Entry 1YPZ (X-ray diffraction, 3.40 A resolution); this record covers chains G and H of the 8 polymer chains in the assembly.

[Chain G]
Name: T cell receptor delta
Organism: Mus musculus
Sequence (207 residues; each row starts with the number of its first residue):
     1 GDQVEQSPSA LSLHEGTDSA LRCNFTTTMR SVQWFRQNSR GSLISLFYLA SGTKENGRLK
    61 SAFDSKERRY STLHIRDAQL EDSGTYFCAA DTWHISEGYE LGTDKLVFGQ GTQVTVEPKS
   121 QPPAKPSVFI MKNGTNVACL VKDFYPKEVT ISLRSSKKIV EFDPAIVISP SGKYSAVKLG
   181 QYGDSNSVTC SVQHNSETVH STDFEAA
Cystine bridges: Cys-23/Cys-88, Cys-139/Cys-190
Glycans and other covalent adducts: glycan linked to Asn-24, Asn-133

[Chain H]
Name: T-cell receptor gamma chain
Organism: Mus musculus
Sequence (230 residues; each row starts with the number of its first residue):
     1 HGKLEQPEIS ISRPRDETAQ ISCKVFIESF RSVTIHWYRQ KPNQGLEFLL YVLATPTHIF
    61 LDKEYKKMEA SKNPSASTSI LTIYSLEEED EAIYYCSYGE GSSGFHKVFA EGTKLIVIPS
   121 DKRLDADISP KPTIFLPSVA ETNLHKTGTY LCLLEAFFPD VIRVYWKEKD GNTILDSQEG
   181 DTLKTNDTYM KFSWLTVPER AMGKEHRCIV KHENNKGGAD QAIFFPSIKK
Cystine bridges: Cys-23/Cys-96, Cys-152/Cys-208

[Interface between chain G and chain H]
Pairs across the interface (43; chain G residue first):
  Arg-30(G) with Ser-103(H), hydrogen bond (side chain-backbone)
  Gln-37(G) with Gln-40(H), hydrogen bond; Tyr-95(H), hydrogen bond
  Ser-39(G) with Arg-163(H)
  Gly-41(G) with Tyr-95(H); Glu-111(H)
  Leu-43(G) with Leu-46(H), hydrophobic
  Tyr-48(G) with Phe-105(H), hydrogen bond (side chain-backbone)
  Phe-87(G) with Gln-40(H); Gln-44(H); Gly-45(H)
  Asp-91(G) with Phe-105(H)
  His-94(G) with Tyr-51(H)
  Thr-103(G) with Phe-105(H)
  Asp-104(G) with Phe-105(H)
  Lys-105(G) with Phe-48(H)
  Leu-106(G) with Tyr-38(H), hydrogen bond (backbone-side chain); Lys-107(H); Phe-109(H), hydrophobic
  Phe-108(G) with Leu-46(H); Phe-109(H), hydrophobic
  Gly-109(G) with Gly-45(H), hydrogen bond (backbone-backbone)
  Ser-127(G) with His-145(H), hydrogen bond
  Phe-129(G) with Glu-141(H); His-145(H)
  Ile-130(G) with Ser-138(H), hydrogen bond (backbone-side chain)
  Met-131(G) with Phe-135(H)
  Lys-132(G) with Phe-135(H)
  Asn-133(G) with Ile-134(H), hydrogen bond (side chain-backbone); Phe-135(H)
  Asn-136(G) with Phe-135(H)
  Phe-162(G) with Leu-183(H), hydrophobic
  Ala-165(G) with Gly-180(H); Phe-192(H), hydrophobic
  Val-167(G) with Gln-178(H); Glu-179(H); Trp-194(H), hydrophobic
  Ser-169(G) with Gln-178(H)
  Pro-170(G) with Gln-178(H)
  Val-177(G) with Trp-194(H), hydrophobic
  Leu-179(G) with Leu-153(H), hydrophobic
  Phe-204(G) with Leu-144(H)
  Glu-205(G) with Ala-140(H)
Interface residues without a listed pair, chain G (41 interface residues in all): Phe-35, Arg-40, Ser-45, Trp-93, Leu-101, Gln-110, Gly-111, Asp-163, Ile-168, Ala-206
Interface residues without a listed pair, chain H (36 interface residues in all): His-36, Asn-43, Ser-102, Gly-104, His-106, Leu-136, Asn-143, Tyr-165

[In short]
41 residues of chain G and 36 residues of chain H are in contact, with 9 hydrogen bonds. Polar contacts
include Arg-30(G)/Ser-103(H), Gln-37(G)/Gln-40(H) and Gln-37(G)/Tyr-95(H).
Chain G is T cell receptor delta and chain H is T-cell receptor gamma chain, both from Mus musculus; the
structure, Immune receptor, was determined by X-ray diffraction.
